Entry 3TN9 (X-ray diffraction, 3.00 A resolution); this record covers chains 1 and 2 of the 3 polymer chains in the assembly.

# Chain 1
Protein: Protein VP1
Source organism: Human rhinovirus 2
UniProtKB: P04936 (POLG_HRV2); residues 1-289 here correspond to UniProt positions 568-856 (UniProt number = residue number + 567)
Sequence (289 residues; row label = number of the first residue in the row):
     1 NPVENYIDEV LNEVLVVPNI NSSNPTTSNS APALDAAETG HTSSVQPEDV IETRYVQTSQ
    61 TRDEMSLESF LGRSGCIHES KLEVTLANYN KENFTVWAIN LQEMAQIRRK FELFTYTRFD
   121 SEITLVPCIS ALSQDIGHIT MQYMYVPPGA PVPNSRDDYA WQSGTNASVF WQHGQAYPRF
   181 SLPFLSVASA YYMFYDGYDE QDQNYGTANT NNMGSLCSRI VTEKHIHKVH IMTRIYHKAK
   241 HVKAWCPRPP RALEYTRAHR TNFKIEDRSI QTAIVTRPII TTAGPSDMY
Not modelled in the structure: 1-61, 284-289
Curated features (UniProtKB/Swiss-Prot):
  - site: Ala283, Gly284 (Cleavage)

# Chain 2
Protein: Protein VP2
Source organism: Human rhinovirus 2
UniProtKB: P04936 (POLG_HRV2); residues 1-261 here correspond to UniProt positions 70-330 (UniProt number = residue number + 69)
Sequence (261 residues; each row starts with the number of its first residue):
     1 SPTVEACGYS DRIIQITRGD STITSQDVAN AIVAYGVWPH YLSSKDASAI DKPSQPDTSS
    61 NRFYTLRSVT WSSSSKGWWW KLPDALKDMG IFGENMFYHY LGRSGYTIHV QCNASKFHQG
   121 TLIVALIPEH QIASALHGNV NVGYNYTHPG ETGREVKAET RLNPDLQPTE EYWLNFDGTL
   181 LGNITIFPHQ FINLRSNNSA TIIAPYVNAV PMDSMRSHNN WSLVIIPICP LETSSAINTI
   241 PITISISPMC AEFSGARAKR Q
Not modelled in the structure: 1-13
Curated features (UniProtKB/Swiss-Prot):
  - site: Gln261 (Cleavage)

# Interface between chain 1 and chain 2
Residue-residue contacts (82):
  Thr115(1) - Glu129(2)
  Tyr116(1) - Glu129(2)  hydrogen bond
  Tyr116(1) - Val207(2)  hydrogen bond (side chain-backbone)
  Tyr116(1) - Asn208(2)
  Ala188(1) - Ala209(2)
  Ala188(1) - Val210(2)  hydrophobic
  Ser189(1) - Ala209(2)  hydrogen bond (backbone-backbone)
  Ala190(1) - Ala209(2)
  Tyr192(1) - Asn208(2)  hydrogen bond
  Tyr192(1) - Ala209(2)
  Phe194(1) - Glu129(2)
  Phe194(1) - Gln131(2)
  Tyr195(1) - Glu129(2)
  Tyr195(1) - Gln131(2)
  Tyr195(1) - His218(2)
  Asp196(1) - Lys81(2)  salt bridge
  Asp196(1) - Glu129(2)  hydrogen bond (backbone-side chain)
  Asp196(1) - His130(2)
  Asp196(1) - His218(2)
  Asp196(1) - Asn219(2)  hydrogen bond (backbone-backbone)
  Gly197(1) - Ser217(2)
  Gly197(1) - His218(2)
  Tyr198(1) - Val142(2)  hydrogen bond (side chain-backbone)
  Tyr198(1) - Gly143(2)  hydrogen bond (side chain-backbone)
  Tyr198(1) - Tyr144(2)  hydrogen bond (side chain-backbone)
  Tyr198(1) - Thr147(2)  hydrogen bond
  Tyr198(1) - His148(2)
  Tyr198(1) - Ser217(2)  hydrogen bond (backbone-backbone)
  Asp202(1) - Tyr144(2)
  Asp202(1) - Arg216(2)  salt bridge
  Asp202(1) - Ser217(2)
  Tyr205(1) - His130(2)
  Tyr205(1) - Gln131(2)
  Tyr205(1) - Ile132(2)  hydrogen bond (side chain-backbone)
  Tyr205(1) - Asn141(2)
  Gly206(1) - Gln131(2)
  Cys246(1) - Tyr35(2)
  Pro247(1) - Ile186(2)
  Pro247(1) - Phe187(2)
  Arg248(1) - Pro128(2)  hydrogen bond (side chain-backbone)
  Arg248(1) - Glu129(2)  hydrogen bond (side chain-backbone)
  Arg248(1) - Asp177(2)  salt bridge
  Arg248(1) - Ile186(2)
  Arg248(1) - Phe187(2)
  Pro249(1) - Thr179(2)
  Pro249(1) - Asn183(2)
  Pro249(1) - Ile186(2)
  Pro249(1) - Phe187(2)
  Pro250(1) - Thr179(2)
  Pro250(1) - Asn183(2)
  Arg251(1) - Asp177(2)  hydrogen bond (side chain-backbone)
  Arg251(1) - Gly178(2)
  Ala252(1) - Gly178(2)  hydrogen bond (backbone-backbone)
  Ala252(1) - Leu180(2)  hydrophobic
  Leu253(1) - Leu174(2)  hydrophobic
  Leu253(1) - Gly178(2)
  Arg257(1) - Gly138(2)
  Arg257(1) - Asn139(2)  hydrogen bond
  His259(1) - Gln131(2)
  Arg260(1) - Gln131(2)
  Arg260(1) - Asn139(2)  hydrogen bond
  Arg260(1) - Val140(2)  hydrogen bond (side chain-backbone)
  Arg260(1) - Asn141(2)
  Thr261(1) - Gln131(2)  hydrogen bond (side chain-backbone)
  Thr261(1) - Ile132(2)  hydrogen bond (side chain-backbone)
  Thr261(1) - Ala133(2)  hydrogen bond (side chain-backbone)
  Thr261(1) - Asp177(2)
  Asn262(1) - Ala133(2)
  Asn262(1) - Ser134(2)  hydrogen bond
  Asn262(1) - Val140(2)  hydrogen bond (side chain-backbone)
  Phe263(1) - Thr169(2)
  Phe263(1) - Glu171(2)
  Phe263(1) - Leu174(2)  hydrophobic
  Phe263(1) - Gly178(2)
  Lys264(1) - Ala135(2)
  Lys264(1) - His137(2)
  Ile265(1) - His137(2)
  Glu266(1) - His137(2)  salt bridge
  Ile270(1) - Glu171(2)
  Ile270(1) - Trp173(2)  hydrophobic
  Thr272(1) - Leu180(2)
  Ile274(1) - Leu180(2)  hydrophobic
Also at the interface, not in a pair above, chain 1 (35 interface residues in all): Asp199
Also at the interface, not in a pair above, chain 2 (42 interface residues in all): Leu136, Asn175, Ser222

# Summary
The interface between chain 1 and chain 2 involves 35 residues on one side and 42 on the other; the contacts
include 24 hydrogen bonds and 4 salt bridges. Among the polar pairs are Asp196(1)-Lys81(2),
Asp202(1)-Arg216(2) and Arg248(1)-Asp177(2).
Here chain 1 is Protein VP1 and chain 2 is Protein VP2, both from Human rhinovirus 2. Entry 3TN9 (X-ray
structure of the HRV2 empty capsid (B-particle)) was determined by X-ray diffraction.
